9N83 - chains A and L of the 18 polymer chains in the assembly; structure by electron microscopy, 3.10 A resolution.

[Chain A]
Molecule: X-ray repair cross-complementing protein 6
Organism: Homo sapiens
Notes: EC 3.6.4.-, 4.2.99.-
UniProt: P12956 (XRCC6_HUMAN); residues 1-609 here = UniProt positions 1-609
Chain sequence (612 residues; each row starts with the number of its first residue; numbers below 1 keep their minus sign (Gly-2 is residue -2)):
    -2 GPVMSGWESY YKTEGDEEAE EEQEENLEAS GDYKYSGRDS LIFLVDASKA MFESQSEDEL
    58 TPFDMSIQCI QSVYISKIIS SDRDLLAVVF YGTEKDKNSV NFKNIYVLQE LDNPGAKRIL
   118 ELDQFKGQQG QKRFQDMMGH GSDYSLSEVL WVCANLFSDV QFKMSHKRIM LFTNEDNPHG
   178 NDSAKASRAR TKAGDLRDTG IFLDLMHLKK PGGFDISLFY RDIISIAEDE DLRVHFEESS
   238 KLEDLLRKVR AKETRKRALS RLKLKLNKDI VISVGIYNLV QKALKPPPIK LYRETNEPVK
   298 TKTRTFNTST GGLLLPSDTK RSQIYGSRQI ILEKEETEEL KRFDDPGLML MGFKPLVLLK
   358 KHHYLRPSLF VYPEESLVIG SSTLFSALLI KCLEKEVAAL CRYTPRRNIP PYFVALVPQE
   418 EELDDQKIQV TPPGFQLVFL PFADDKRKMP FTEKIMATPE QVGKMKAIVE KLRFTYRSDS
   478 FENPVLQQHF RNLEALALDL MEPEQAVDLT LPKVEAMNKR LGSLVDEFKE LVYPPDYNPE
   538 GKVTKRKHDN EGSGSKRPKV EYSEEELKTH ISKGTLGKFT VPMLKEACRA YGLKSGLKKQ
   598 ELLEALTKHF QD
Disordered / not traced: -2 to 0, 11-32, 539-609
Sequence notes: expression tag (-2 to 0)
UniProt features mapped onto this chain:
  - region: Val578 to Glu583 (Interaction with BAX)
  - active site: Lys31 (Schiff-base intermediate with DNA)
  - modified residue: Ser2 (N-acetylserine), Ser6 (Phosphoserine), Ser27 (Phosphoserine), Lys31 (N6-acetyllysine), Ser51 (Phosphoserine), Ser306 (Phosphoserine), Lys317 (N6-acetyllysine), Lys331 (N6-acetyllysine), Lys338 (N6-acetyllysine), Thr455 (Phosphothreonine), Lys461 (N6-acetyllysine), Ser477 (Phosphoserine), Ser520 (Phosphoserine), Lys539 (N6-acetyllysine), Lys542 (N6-acetyllysine), Lys544 (N6-acetyllysine), Ser550 (Phosphoserine), Lys553 (N6-acetyllysine), Lys556 (N6-acetyllysine), Ser560 (Phosphoserine) and 1 more in UniProt
  - cross-link (Glycyl lysine isopeptide (Lys-Gly)): Lys287 (interchain with G-Cter in SUMO2), Lys317 (interchain with G-Cter in SUMO2), Lys556 (interchain with G-Cter in SUMO2)
  - mutagenesis: Lys31 (K31A: Diminishes the ability to form a Schiff base. Abolishes adduct formation; when associated with A-160 and A-164), Lys160 (K160A: Abolishes adduct formation; when associated with A-31 and A-160), Lys164 (K164A: Abolishes adduct formation; when associated with A-31 and A-164), Lys539 (K539Q: Complete loss of suppression of BAX-induced apoptosis; K539R: No effect on suppression of BAX-induced apoptosis), Lys542 (K542Q: Complete loss of suppression of BAX-induced apoptosis; K542R: No effect on suppression of BAX-induced apoptosis), Lys544 (K544R: No effect on suppression of BAX-induced apoptosis), Lys553 (K553Q: Partial loss of suppression of BAX-induced apoptosis; K553R: No effect on suppression of BAX-induced apoptosis), Lys556 (K556R: No effect on suppression of BAX-induced apoptosis), Lys570 (K570R: Loss of methylation; loss of anti-apoptotic activity; no effect on XRCC5 stabilization)

[Chain L]
Molecule: 51-nt DNA strand
Sequence (51 nucleotides; row label = number of the first residue in the row):
     1 AGACTTGTAC TGGAACTCAC GTGAACGAAT GTTTTTAGTT TATTGGGCGC G
Disordered / not traced: 35-51
Glycans and other covalent adducts: adenosine monophosphate (AMP) linked to DA1

[Interface between chain A and chain L]
Residue-residue contacts (10):
  Lys249(A) with DC16(L), salt bridge to the phosphate
  Arg254(A) with DC16(L), hydrogen bond to the base
  Leu256(A) with DC18(L), phosphate contact
  Asn275(A) with DT17(L), hydrogen bond to the phosphate
  Gln278(A) with DC18(L), hydrogen bond to the phosphate
  Lys338(A) with DC20(L), salt bridge to the phosphate
  Arg363(A) with DC18(L), hydrogen bond to the phosphate; DA19(L), salt bridge to the phosphate
  Arg403(A) with DC18(L), phosphate contact; DA19(L), sugar contact
Interface residues without a listed pair, chain A (9 interface residues in all): Ile406
Interface residues without a listed pair, chain L (6 interface residues in all): DA15

[Summary]
Chain A and chain L form an interface of 9 and 6 residues respectively, with 4 hydrogen bonds and 3 salt
bridges. Polar pairs include Arg254(A)-DC16(L), Asn275(A)-DT17(L) and Gln278(A)-DC18(L). Adenosine
monophosphate is covalently linked to DA1(L).
Chain A is X-ray repair cross-complementing protein 6 (Homo sapiens) and chain L is a 51-nt DNA strand; the
structure, The ligation complex in the NHEJ pathway, was determined by electron microscopy (same publication
as 9CQ3, 9CQ6, 9CQC, 9N81 and 9N82).
